PDB entry 3G6Y | X-ray diffraction, 2.10 A resolution | chains A and P of the 3 polymer chains in the assembly

# Chain A
Name: DNA polymerase iota
Source organism: Homo sapiens
Notes: EC 2.7.7.7
UniProt: Q9UNA4 (POLI_HUMAN); numbering as in UniProt (aligned over 1-420)
Amino-acid sequence (420 residues; row label = number of the first residue in the row):
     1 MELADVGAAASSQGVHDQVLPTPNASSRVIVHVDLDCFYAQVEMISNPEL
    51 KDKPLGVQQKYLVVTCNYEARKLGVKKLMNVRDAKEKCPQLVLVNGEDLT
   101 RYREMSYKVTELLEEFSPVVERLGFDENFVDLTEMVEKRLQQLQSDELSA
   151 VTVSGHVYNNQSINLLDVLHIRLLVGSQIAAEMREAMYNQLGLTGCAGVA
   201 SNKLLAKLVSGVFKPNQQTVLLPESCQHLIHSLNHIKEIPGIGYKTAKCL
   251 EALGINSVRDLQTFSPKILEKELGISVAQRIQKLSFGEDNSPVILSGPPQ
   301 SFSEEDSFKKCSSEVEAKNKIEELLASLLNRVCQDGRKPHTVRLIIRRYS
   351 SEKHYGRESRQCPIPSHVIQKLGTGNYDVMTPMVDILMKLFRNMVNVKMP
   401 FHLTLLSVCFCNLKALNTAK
Unresolved in the structure: 1-24, 371-378, 395-403, 415-420
Bound ions: Mg2+ site 1: Asp34, Leu35, Asp126 (together with dTTP); Mg2+ site 2: Glu127 (together with dTTP)
Residues lining bound ligands: dTTP (TTP): Asp34, Leu35, Asp36, Cys37, Phe38, Tyr39, Gln59, Val64, Thr65, Tyr68, Arg71, Lys77, Leu78, Asp126, Glu127, Lys214
Swiss-Prot annotation at these positions:
  - natural variant: Gly96 (R96G: Large decrease in catalytic activity efficiency which is partially rescued by the presence of Mn(2+) instead Mg(2+); this construct carries the variant)
  - mutagenesis: Met1 to Ala25 (Small decrease in catalytic activity efficiency which is partially rescued by the presence of Mn(2+) instead Mg(2+))
What the authors report for this chain:
  - catalytic residues: Asp34, Asp126, Glu127
  - binding site for dTTP: Tyr39, Gln59
  - binding site for Template DNA strand: Gln59, Lys60, Leu62, Ser307
  - specificity-determining residues: Tyr39, Gln59

# Chain P
Molecule: Primer DNA strand
Sequence (7 nucleotides; row label = number of the first residue in the row):
   867 AGGACCC
Modified / non-standard residues: DOC (2',3'-dideoxycytidine-5'-monophosphate) at position 873

# Chain A / chain P interface
Pairs across the interface (19; chain A residue first):
  Leu123(A) with DOC_873(P), sugar contact
  Gly124(A) with DOC_873(P), sugar contact
  Glu127(A) with DOC_873(P), sugar contact
  Lys207(A) with DC872(P), hydrogen bond to the phosphate; DOC_873(P), salt bridge to the phosphate
  Ile239(A) with DC872(P), phosphate contact
  Pro240(A) with DC872(P), phosphate contact
  Gly241(A) with DC871(P), phosphate contact; DC872(P), hydrogen bond to the phosphate
  Ile242(A) with DC872(P), phosphate contact
  Gly243(A) with DC871(P), hydrogen bond to the phosphate; DC872(P), phosphate contact
  Tyr244(A) with DC871(P), hydrogen bond to the phosphate
  Lys245(A) with DC871(P), hydrogen bond to the phosphate
  Thr246(A) with DC871(P), hydrogen bond to the phosphate
  Glu358(A) with DG868(P), phosphate contact
  Ser359(A) with DA867(P), sugar contact; DG868(P), hydrogen bond to the phosphate
  Arg360(A) with DA867(P), sugar contact
Also at the interface, not in a pair above, chain A (18 interface residues in all): Asp126, Arg357, Gln361
Also at the interface, not in a pair above, chain P (6 interface residues in all): DA870

# In short
18 residues of chain A and 6 residues of chain P are in contact, with 7 hydrogen bonds and 1 salt bridge.
Polar pairs include Lys207(A)-DC872(P), Gly241(A)-DC872(P) and Gly243(A)-DC871(P). Chain A binds dTTP. From
the paper: catalytic residues Asp34(A), Asp126(A) and Glu127(A); a binding site for Template DNA strand at
Gln59(A), Lys60(A) and Leu62(A) among others.
Chain A is DNA polymerase iota (Homo sapiens) and chain P is Primer DNA strand; the structure, Ternary complex
of DNA Polymerase iota:DNA:dTTP with an abasic site at the templating position, was determined by X-ray
diffraction (same publication as 3G6V and 3G6X).
